PDB entry 7SQ8 | electron microscopy, 2.60 A resolution | chains A and B of the 4 polymer chains in the assembly

Chain A (and B):
Molecule: Mucolipin-1
From: Mus musculus
Notes: chain B of this document is another copy of the same molecule, construct and numbering; everything in this record applies to it too
Reference sequence: Q99J21 (MCLN1_MOUSE); residue numbers follow UniProt; this construct covers 1-580
Sequence (580 residues; numbered 1 to 580; the number before each row is that of its first residue):
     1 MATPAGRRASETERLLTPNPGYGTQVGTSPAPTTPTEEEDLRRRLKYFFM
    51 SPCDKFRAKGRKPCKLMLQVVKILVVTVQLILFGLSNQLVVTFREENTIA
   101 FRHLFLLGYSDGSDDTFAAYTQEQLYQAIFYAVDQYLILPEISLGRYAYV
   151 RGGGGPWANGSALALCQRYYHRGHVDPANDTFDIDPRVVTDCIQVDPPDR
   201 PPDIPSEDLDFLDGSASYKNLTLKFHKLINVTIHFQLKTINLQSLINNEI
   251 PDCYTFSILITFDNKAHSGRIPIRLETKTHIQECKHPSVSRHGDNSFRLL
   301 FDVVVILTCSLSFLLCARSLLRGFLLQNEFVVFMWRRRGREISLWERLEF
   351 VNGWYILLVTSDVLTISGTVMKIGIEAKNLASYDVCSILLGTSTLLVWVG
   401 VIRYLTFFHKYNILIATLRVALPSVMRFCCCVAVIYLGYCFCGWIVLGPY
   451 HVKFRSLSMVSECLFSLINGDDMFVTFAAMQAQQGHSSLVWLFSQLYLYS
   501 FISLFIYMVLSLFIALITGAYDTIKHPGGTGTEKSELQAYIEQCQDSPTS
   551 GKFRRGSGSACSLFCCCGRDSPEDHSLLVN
Unresolved in the structure: 1-39, 201-215, 286-295, 528-580
Glycans and other covalent adducts: N-acetylglucosamine (NAG) linked to Asn230
UniProt features mapped onto this chain:
  - region: Arg42 to Lys62 (Interaction with phosphoinositides), Leu107 to Thr121 (Extracellular/lumenal pore loop), Cys565 to Cys567 (Required for palmitoylation and association with membranes)
  - motif: Glu11 to Leu16 (Dileucine motif), Asn469 to Phe474 (Selectivity filter), Glu573 to Leu578 (Dileucine internalization motif)
  - modified residue (Phosphoserine): Ser10, Ser557, Ser559
  - glycosylation (N-linked (GlcNAc...) asparagine): Asn220, Asn230
  - mutagenesis: Thr232 (T232P: Loss of Fe(2+) transport; when associated with P-432), Asp362 (D362Y: Loss of Fe(2+) transport; when associated with P-432), Arg403 (R403C: Loss of Fe(2+) transport; when associated with P-432), Phe408 (Decreased Fe(2+) transport; when associated with P-432), Val432 (V432P: Constitutively active channel that is targeted to the plasma membrane, and mediates strong inwardly rectifying current), Val446 (V446L: Loss of Fe(2+) transport; when associated with P-432), Phe465 (F465L: Loss of Fe(2+) transport; when associated with P-432)
What the authors report for this chain:
  - contacts within the chain: Tyr355-Arg403

How chain A and chain B interact:
Pairs across the interface - 136 pairs, chain A then chain B:
  Thr77(A) with Phe441(B)
  Leu80(A) with Phe441(B); Ile445(B)
  Ile81(A) with Trp444(B)
  Phe83(A) with Ile445(B), hydrophobic
  Gly84(A) with Trp444(B); Ile445(B)
  Leu85(A) with Trp444(B)
  Gln88(A) with Gly448(B); Pro449(B); Arg455(B)
  Val91(A) with Pro449(B), hydrophobic; Arg455(B)
  Phe93(A) with Ala266(B); His267(B)
  Glu95(A) with Arg455(B), salt bridge
  Glu96(A) with Ser268(B); Arg270(B), salt bridge
  Asn97(A) with Ser268(B)
  Ile99(A) with Tyr120(B); Arg270(B)
  Ala100(A) with Tyr120(B), hydrophobic; Ser268(B); Gly269(B)
  His103(A) with Tyr120(B)
  Leu104(A) with Tyr120(B); Thr121(B)
  Pro140(A) with Gln122(B)
  Glu141(A) with Gln122(B)
  Ile142(A) with Thr121(B); Gln122(B), hydrogen bond (backbone-backbone)
  Ser143(A) with Gln122(B), hydrogen bond (backbone-side chain)
  Leu144(A) with Ala119(B); Tyr120(B); Thr121(B); Gln122(B); Phe225(B), hydrophobic; Gly269(B); Ile271(B), hydrophobic
  Gly145(A) with Gly269(B)
  Arg146(A) with Val175(B); Pro177(B); His226(B)
  Tyr147(A) with Ser268(B), hydrogen bond (side chain-backbone); Gly269(B)
  Ala148(A) with Pro177(B); Ala178(B)
  Lys238(A) with Pro177(B); Asp180(B)
  Leu242(A) with Ile184(B), hydrophobic; His267(B)
  Gln243(A) with Lys265(B); Ala266(B), hydrogen bond (side chain-backbone)
  Leu245(A) with Phe182(B), hydrophobic; Ile184(B), hydrophobic
  Ile246(A) with Tyr170(B); Ile184(B), hydrophobic
  Pro251(A) with Phe182(B), hydrophobic
  Cys253(A) with Asp180(B), hydrogen bond
  Lys285(A) with Asp180(B); Phe182(B)
  Asp384(A) with Tyr450(B), hydrogen bond; Ser487(B); Val490(B)
  Val385(A) with Leu489(B), hydrophobic
  Ser387(A) with Ile445(B); Val446(B)
  Ile388(A) with Val446(B), hydrophobic; Leu489(B), hydrophobic; Phe493(B), hydrophobic
  Gly391(A) with Cys442(B), hydrogen bond (backbone-side chain); Ile445(B)
  Thr392(A) with Cys442(B); Phe493(B)
  Leu395(A) with Gly438(B); Tyr439(B), hydrophobic; Cys442(B), hydrophobic
  Trp398(A) with Val434(B); Leu437(B), hydrophobic; Gly438(B); Phe441(B)
  Val401(A) with Val434(B), hydrophobic
  Ile402(A) with Val434(B), hydrophobic; Ile435(B), hydrophobic
  Leu405(A) with Cys431(B), hydrophobic
  Lys410(A) with Arg427(B)
  Tyr411(A) with Arg427(B); Cys431(B), hydrophobic
  Leu414(A) with Arg427(B); Phe428(B); Leu512(B); Leu516(B), hydrophobic
  Thr417(A) with Leu512(B)
  Leu418(A) with Phe428(B), hydrophobic; Met508(B); Leu512(B), hydrophobic
  Leu422(A) with Met508(B), hydrophobic
  Lys453(A) with Phe474(B)
  Ser458(A) with Gln481(B), hydrogen bond; Trp491(B)
  Met459(A) with Gln481(B)
  Ser461(A) with Tyr499(B), hydrogen bond
  Glu462(A) with Phe474(B); Phe477(B); Gln481(B), hydrogen bond; Gln495(B), hydrogen bond; Tyr499(B)
  Cys463(A) with Phe474(B)
  Phe465(A) with Tyr499(B), hydrophobic; Ile502(B), hydrophobic; Ser503(B); Tyr507(B)
  Ser466(A) with Met473(B); Phe474(B), hydrogen bond (side chain-backbone)
  Ile468(A) with Tyr507(B)
  Asn469(A) with Gly470(B); Met473(B); Ile502(B); Ile506(B); Tyr507(B), hydrogen bond
  Gly470(A) with Gly470(B)
  Asp471(A) with Gly470(B); Asp471(B); Asp472(B), hydrogen bond (side chain-backbone); Met473(B), hydrogen bond (side chain-backbone); Phe474(B), hydrogen bond (side chain-backbone)
  Asp472(A) with Phe474(B)
  Leu510(A) with Tyr507(B), hydrophobic
  Ile514(A) with Ser511(B)
  Ile517(A) with Tyr507(B); Met508(B), hydrophobic; Ser511(B); Leu512(B)
  Thr518(A) with Ala515(B)
  Tyr521(A) with Ala515(B); Leu516(B)
Also at the interface, not in a pair above, chain A (81 interface residues in all): Asn87, Asp111, Thr239, Ile240, Asn241, Cys284, Thr394, Val399, Ile415, Ala421, Val425, Ser456, Phe513
Also at the interface, not in a pair above, chain B (69 interface residues in all): Thr116, Leu125, Asp176, Pro186, Ser424, Cys430, Ala478, Gly485, Ile514

Overview:
81 residues of chain A and 69 residues of chain B are in contact, with 16 hydrogen bonds and 2 salt bridges.
Polar pairs include Glu95(A)-Arg455(B), Glu96(A)-Arg270(B) and Ser143(A)-Gln122(B). UniProt lists 7
mutagenesis sites on chain A. From the paper: contacts within the chain involving Arg403(A) and Tyr355(A).
Chain A and chain B are both Mucolipin-1 (Mus musculus); the structure, Cryo-EM structure of mouse apo TRPML1
channel at 2.598 Angstrom resolution, was determined by electron microscopy together with 7SQ6, 7SQ7 and 7SQ9
from the same study.
